PDB entry 2Y1W | X-ray diffraction, 2.10 A resolution | chains B and D of the 4 polymer chains in the assembly

Chain B (and D):
Name: Histone-arginine methyltransferase CARM1
From: Homo sapiens
Notes: EC 2.1.1.125; fragment: catalytic domain, residues 135-482; chain D of this document is another copy of the same molecule, construct and numbering; everything in this record applies to it too
UniProtKB: Q86X55 (CARM1_HUMAN); residues 136-483 here correspond to UniProt positions 135-482 (UniProt number = residue number - 1)
Sequence (348 residues; each row starts with the number of its first residue):
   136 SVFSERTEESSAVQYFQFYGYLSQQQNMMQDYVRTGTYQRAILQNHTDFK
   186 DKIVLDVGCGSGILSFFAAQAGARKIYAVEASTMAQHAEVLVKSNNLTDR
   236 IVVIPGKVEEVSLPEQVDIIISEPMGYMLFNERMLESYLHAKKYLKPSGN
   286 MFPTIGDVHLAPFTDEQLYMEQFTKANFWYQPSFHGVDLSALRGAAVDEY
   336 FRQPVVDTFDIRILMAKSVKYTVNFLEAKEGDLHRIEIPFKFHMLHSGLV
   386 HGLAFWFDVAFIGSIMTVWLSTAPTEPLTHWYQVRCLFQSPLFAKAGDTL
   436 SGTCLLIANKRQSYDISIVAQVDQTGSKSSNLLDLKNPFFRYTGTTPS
Unresolved in the structure: 480-483
Swiss-Prot annotation at these positions:
  - region: Arg347 to Leu380 (Required for nuclear translocation)
  - binding site (S-adenosyl-L-methionine): Gln160, Arg169, Gly193, Glu215, Glu244, Ser272
  - modified residue: Ser217 (Phosphoserine)
  - cross-link: Lys228 (Glycyl lysine isopeptide (Lys-Gly) (interchain with G-Cter in ubiquitin))
What the authors report for this chain:
  - binding site for the ligand 849: Ser146, Glu258, Met260, Asn266, Glu267, His415, Arg446 to Ser448
  - specificity-determining residues: Asn266 (by similarity / conservation)
  - specificity-determining residues: Ser146, Asn162, Tyr417, Pro473, Phe475, Tyr477 (proposed by the authors, not directly observed)

Chain B / chain D interface:
Pairs across the interface (73; chain B residue first):
  Ser145(B) with Ser145(D); Val148(D)
  Gln149(B) with Gln149(D)
  Tyr156(B) with Glu334(D); Asn472(D), hydrogen bond
  Leu157(B) with Trp314(D); Ala330(D); Ala331(D); Glu334(D), hydrogen bond (backbone-side chain)
  Ser158(B) with Glu334(D), hydrogen bond (backbone-side chain); Tyr335(D)
  Gln161(B) with Lys310(D); Phe313(D); Trp314(D); Tyr335(D), hydrogen bond
  Met164(B) with Trp314(D), hydrophobic; Phe319(D); Leu324(D), hydrophobic
  Gln165(B) with Phe313(D)
  Tyr167(B) with His320(D)
  Thr170(B) with His320(D)
  Gly171(B) with His320(D)
  Gln174(B) with His320(D), hydrogen bond
  Ile198(B) with Val322(D), hydrophobic
  Phe201(B) with Val322(D), hydrophobic
  Phe202(B) with His320(D)
  Gln205(B) with His320(D), hydrogen bond (side chain-backbone); Gly321(D)
  His222(B) with Leu327(D); Ala330(D)
  Val225(B) with Ala326(D), hydrophobic; Leu327(D), hydrophobic
  Leu226(B) with Asp323(D); Leu324(D); Leu327(D), hydrophobic
  Ser229(B) with Ala326(D)
  Asn230(B) with Val322(D); Asp323(D), hydrogen bond (side chain-backbone)
  Lys310(B) with Gln161(D)
  Phe313(B) with Gln161(D); Met164(D), hydrophobic; Gln165(D)
  Trp314(B) with Leu157(D); Gln161(D); Met164(D), hydrophobic
  Phe319(B) with Met164(D)
  His320(B) with Tyr167(D); Thr170(D); Gln174(D), hydrogen bond; Phe202(D); Gln205(D), hydrogen bond (backbone-side chain)
  Gly321(B) with Gln205(D)
  Val322(B) with Phe201(D), hydrophobic; Gln205(D); Asn230(D)
  Asp323(B) with Leu226(D); Ser229(D); Asn230(D), hydrogen bond (backbone-side chain)
  Leu324(B) with Met164(D), hydrophobic; Leu226(D), hydrophobic
  Ala326(B) with Val225(D), hydrophobic; Ser229(D)
  Leu327(B) with His222(D); Val225(D), hydrophobic; Leu226(D), hydrophobic
  Ala330(B) with Leu157(D)
  Ala331(B) with Leu157(D)
  Glu334(B) with Tyr156(D); Leu157(D), hydrogen bond (side chain-backbone); Ser158(D), hydrogen bond (side chain-backbone)
  Tyr335(B) with Ser158(D); Gln161(D), hydrogen bond
  Asn472(B) with Tyr156(D), hydrogen bond
Interface residues without a listed pair, chain B (42 interface residues in all): Val148, Gly155, Ser196, Arg446, Asp469
Interface residues without a listed pair, chain D (43 interface residues in all): Gln152, Gly155, Gln160, Gly171, Ser196, Ile198, Arg446

Overview:
The interface between chain B and chain D involves 42 residues on one side and 43 on the other; the contacts
include 14 hydrogen bonds. Polar contacts include Tyr156(B)-Asn472(D), Leu157(B)-Glu334(D) and
Ser158(B)-Glu334(D). The paper reports a binding site for the ligand 849 at Ser146(B), Glu258(B) and Met260(B)
among others; specificity determinants Asn266(B), Ser146(B) and Asn162(B) among others.
Both chains are Histone-arginine methyltransferase CARM1 (Homo sapiens). Entry 2Y1W (Crystal structure of
coactivator associated arginine methyltransferase 1 (CARM1) in complex with sinefungin and indole inhibitor)
was determined by X-ray diffraction together with 2Y1X from the same study.
